6M4N - chains A and C of the 8 polymer chains in the assembly; structure by electron microscopy, 3.80 A resolution.

== Chain A ==
Molecule: Serine palmitoyltransferase 1
From: Homo sapiens
Notes: EC 2.3.1.50
UniProtKB: O15269 (SPTC1_HUMAN); numbering as in UniProt (aligned over 1-473)
Sequence (473 residues; row label = number of the first residue in the row):
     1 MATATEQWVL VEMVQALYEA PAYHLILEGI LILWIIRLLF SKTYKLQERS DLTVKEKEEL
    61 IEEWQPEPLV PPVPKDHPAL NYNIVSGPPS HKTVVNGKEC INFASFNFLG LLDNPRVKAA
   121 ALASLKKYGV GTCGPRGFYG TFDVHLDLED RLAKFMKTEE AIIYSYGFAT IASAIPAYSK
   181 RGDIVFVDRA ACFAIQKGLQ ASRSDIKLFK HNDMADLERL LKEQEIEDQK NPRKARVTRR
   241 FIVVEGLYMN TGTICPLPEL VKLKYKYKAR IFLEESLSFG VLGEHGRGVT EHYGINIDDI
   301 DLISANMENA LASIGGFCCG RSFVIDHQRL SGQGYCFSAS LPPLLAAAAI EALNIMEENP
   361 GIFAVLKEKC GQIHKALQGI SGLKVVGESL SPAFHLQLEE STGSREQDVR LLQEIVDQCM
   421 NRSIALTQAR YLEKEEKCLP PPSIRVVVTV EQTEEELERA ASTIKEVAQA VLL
Not modelled in the structure: 1-17, 46-52, 473
Residues lining bound ligands: pyridoxal phosphate (PLP): F337, S338, A339
Curated features (UniProtKB/Swiss-Prot):
  - modified residue: Y164 (Phosphotyrosine)
  - natural variant: A20 (A20S: In ALS27), Y23 (Y23F: In ALS27), L38 (L38R: In ALS27; uncertain significance), L39 (deletion: In ALS27), F40 to S41 (deletion: In ALS27), C133 (C133W: In HSAN1A; C133Y: In HSAN1A), V144 (V144D: In HSAN1A), R239 (R239W: In a breast cancer sample), A310 (A310G: Found in a patient with HSAN1A; uncertain significance), S331 (S331F: In HSAN1A; S331Y: In ALS27 and HSAN1A), A352 (A352V: In HSAN1A), G387 (G387A: Does not affect catalytic activity towards serine)
  - mutagenesis: F138 (F138A: Decreased catalytic activity with L-serine and palmitoyl-CoA as substrates), Y164 (Y164F: Increased serine palmitoyltransferase activity and sphingolipid content), F337 (F337A: Strongly decreased catalytic activity with L-serine and palmitoyl-CoA as substrates), S338 (S338A: Decreased catalytic activity with L-serine and palmitoyl-CoA as substrates)

== Chain C ==
Molecule: ORM1-like protein 3
From: Homo sapiens
UniProtKB: Q8N138 (ORML3_HUMAN); residue numbers follow UniProt; this construct covers 1-153
Sequence (153 residues; each row starts with the number of its first residue):
     1 MNVGTAHSEV NPNTRVMNSR GIWLSYVLAI GLLHIVLLSI PFVSVPVVWT LTNLIHNMGM
    61 YIFLHTVKGT PFETPDQGKA RLLTHWEQMD YGVQFTASRK FLTITPIVLY FLTSFYTKYD
   121 QIHFVLNTVS LMSVLIPKLP QLHGVRIFGI NKY
Not modelled in the structure: 1-11, 151-153
Curated features (UniProtKB/Swiss-Prot):
  - region: M1 to M17 (Important for ceramide level-sensing)
  - modified residue: P137 (Hydroxyproline)
  - mutagenesis: N2 to M17 (Impaired negative regulation of SPT complex activity in the presence of ceramides), N2 to S8 (Impaired negative regulation of SPT complex activity in the presence of ceramides), N2 (Impaired negative regulation of SPT complex activity in the presence of ceramides), N13 (N13A: Disrupted ceramide binding; impaired negative regulation of SPT complex activity in the presence of ceramides; in the absence of ceramides, reduced affinity of SPT complex towards palmitoyl-CoA), V16 (V16R: Impaired negative regulation of SPT complex activity in the presence of ceramides), I22 (I22R: Impaired negative regulation of SPT complex activity in the presence of ceramides), F63 (F63P: Impaired negative regulation of SPT complex activity in the presence of ceramides; F63R: Impaired negative regulation of SPT complex activity in the presence of ceramides), H85 (H85A: No effect on the negative regulation of SPT complex activity in the presence of ceramides), P137 (P137A: Increased protein levels; decreased ubiquitination; increased negative regulation of SPT complex activity)

== Chain A / chain C interface ==
Residue-residue contacts (18):
  P176(A) - Q77(C)  hydrogen bond (backbone-side chain)
  S179(A) - Q77(C)  hydrogen bond (backbone-side chain)
  K180(A) - E73(C)  salt bridge
  K180(A) - T74(C)
  K180(A) - Q77(C)  hydrogen bond
  K180(A) - R81(C)
  R181(A) - D76(C)  salt bridge
  R181(A) - Q77(C)
  R181(A) - G78(C)
  R181(A) - K79(C)
  A201(A) - Q77(C)
  S202(A) - Q77(C)
  R203(A) - D76(C)  salt bridge
  R233(A) - K68(C)
  R233(A) - I150(C)  hydrogen bond (side chain-backbone)
  R239(A) - R81(C)
  H327(A) - E73(C)  salt bridge
  S331(A) - E73(C)  hydrogen bond
Interface residues without a listed pair, chain A (12 interface residues in all): A177
Interface residues without a listed pair, chain C (10 interface residues in all): L82

== Overview ==
The interface between chain A and chain C involves 12 residues on one side and 10 on the other; the contacts
include 5 hydrogen bonds and 4 salt bridges. Polar contacts include K180(A)-E73(C), R181(A)-D76(C) and
R203(A)-D76(C). Ligands of chain A: pyridoxal phosphate.
Here chain A is Serine palmitoyltransferase 1 and chain C is ORM1-like protein 3, both from Homo sapiens.
Entry 6M4N (Cryo-EM structure of the dimeric SPT-ORMDL3 complex) was determined by electron microscopy,
deposited together with 6M4O, 7CQI and 7CQK.
